Entry 7SH4 (X-ray diffraction, 2.00 A resolution); this record covers chains A and B.

# Chain A
Name: T-cell surface glycoprotein CD1a
From: Homo sapiens
Reference sequence: P06126 (CD1A_HUMAN); residues 1-278 here correspond to UniProt positions 18-295 (UniProt number = residue number + 17)
Chain sequence (285 residues; numbered 1 to 285; the number before each row is that of its first residue):
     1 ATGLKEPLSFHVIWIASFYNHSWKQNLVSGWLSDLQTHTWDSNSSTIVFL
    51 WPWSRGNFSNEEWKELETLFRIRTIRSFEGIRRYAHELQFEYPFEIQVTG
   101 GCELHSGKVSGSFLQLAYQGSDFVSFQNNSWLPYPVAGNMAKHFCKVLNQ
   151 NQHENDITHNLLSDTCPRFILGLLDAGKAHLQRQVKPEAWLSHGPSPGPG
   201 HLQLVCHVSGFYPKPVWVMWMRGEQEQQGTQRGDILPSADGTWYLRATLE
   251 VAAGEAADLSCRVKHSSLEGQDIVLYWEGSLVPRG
Disordered / not traced: 1-8, 106-110
Differences from the reference sequence: conflict T2 (Asp19 in P06126), I13 (Thr30 in P06126), W51 (Cys68 in P06126); expression tag (279-285)
Curated features (UniProtKB/Swiss-Prot):
  - binding site (a D-galactosylceramide): R73 to S77, E154, T158
  - glycosylation (N-linked (GlcNAc...) asparagine): N20, N43, N57, N128
Cystine bridges: C102-C166, C206-C261
Glycans and other covalent adducts: N-acetylglucosamine (NAG) linked to N57
Ligand contacts: MW9 ((21R,24R,27S)-24,27,28-trihydroxy-18,24-dioxo-19,23,25-trioxa-24lambda~5~-phosphaoctacosan-21-yl (9Z)-octadec-9-enoate): F10, V12, W14, A16, N26, V28, S29, G30, H38, T39, W40, I47, W63, F70, R73, T74, R76, S77, F78, G80, I81, I96, V98, G100, G101, L114, L116, W131, F144, V147, L148, Q150, E154, T158, L161, L162, T165, C166, F169
What the authors report for this chain:
  - binding site for MW9: W14, R73, R76

# Chain B
Name: Beta-2-microglobulin
From: Homo sapiens
Reference sequence: P61769 (B2MG_HUMAN); residues 2-100 here correspond to UniProt positions 21-119 (UniProt number = residue number + 19)
Chain sequence (108 residues; each row starts with the number of its first residue):
     1 GIQRTPKIQVYSRHPAENGKSNFLNCYVSGFHPSDIEVDLLKNGERIEKV
    51 EHSDLSFSKDWSFYLLYYTEFTPTEKDEYACRVNHVTLSQPKIVKWDRDM
   101 GSLVPRGS
Disordered / not traced: 1, 108
Differences from the reference sequence: expression tag (1, 101-108)
Curated features (UniProtKB/Swiss-Prot):
  - modified residue: Q3 (Pyrrolidone carboxylic acid)
  - glycosylation: I2 (N-linked (Glc) (glycation) isoleucine), K20 (N-linked (Glc) (glycation) lysine), K42 (N-linked (Glc) (glycation) lysine), K49 (N-linked (Glc) (glycation) lysine), K59 (N-linked (Glc) (glycation) lysine), K92 (N-linked (Glc) (glycation) lysine), K95 (N-linked (Glc) (glycation) lysine)
Cystine bridges: C26-C81

# How chain A and chain B interact
Contacting residue pairs (63; chain A residue first):
  I13(A) - S56(B)
  I13(A) - F57(B)  hydrophobic
  W14(A) - F57(B)
  I15(A) - L55(B)  hydrophobic
  I15(A) - F57(B)  hydrophobic
  I15(A) - F63(B)  hydrophobic
  S17(A) - S34(B)
  Y19(A) - D35(B)
  L27(A) - L55(B)  hydrophobic
  W31(A) - S56(B)
  Q36(A) - D54(B)  hydrogen bond
  T39(A) - D54(B)  hydrogen bond
  E95(A) - H32(B)
  E95(A) - P33(B)
  E95(A) - S34(B)  hydrogen bond
  E95(A) - F63(B)
  Q97(A) - H32(B)  hydrogen bond
  Q97(A) - F57(B)
  Q97(A) - W61(B)  hydrogen bond (side chain-backbone)
  Q97(A) - F63(B)
  V98(A) - F57(B)
  T99(A) - W61(B)
  Q115(A) - W61(B)
  A117(A) - W61(B)  hydrophobic
  Q119(A) - H32(B)
  G120(A) - R4(B)  hydrogen bond (backbone-side chain)
  G120(A) - H32(B)
  G120(A) - D60(B)
  G120(A) - W61(B)
  D122(A) - W61(B)  hydrogen bond
  E188(A) - R13(B)  salt bridge
  E188(A) - H14(B)  salt bridge
  E188(A) - P15(B)
  W190(A) - S12(B)
  W190(A) - R13(B)
  W190(A) - H14(B)
  W190(A) - P15(B)
  S192(A) - D99(B)
  H193(A) - D99(B)  salt bridge
  S209(A) - R13(B)  hydrogen bond (side chain-backbone)
  G210(A) - R13(B)
  D234(A) - K7(B)  salt bridge
  D234(A) - Q9(B)  hydrogen bond
  L236(A) - Q9(B)
  L236(A) - Y11(B)  hydrophobic
  L236(A) - Y27(B)  hydrophobic
  P237(A) - Y11(B)  hydrogen bond (backbone-side chain)
  P237(A) - Y27(B)  hydrophobic
  P237(A) - L66(B)
  S238(A) - R13(B)
  S238(A) - N25(B)
  S238(A) - L66(B)
  A239(A) - L66(B)
  A239(A) - Y68(B)
  D240(A) - R13(B)  salt bridge
  T242(A) - R13(B)  hydrogen bond
  Y244(A) - Y11(B)
  Y244(A) - S12(B)
  R246(A) - V10(B)  hydrogen bond (side chain-backbone)
  R246(A) - Y11(B)
  S280(A) - S102(B)
  L281(A) - D99(B)
  P283(A) - S102(B)
Also at the interface, not in a pair above, chain A (39 interface residues in all): L116, S121, P195
Also at the interface, not in a pair above, chain B (29 interface residues in all): I2, Y64, D97

# Overview
The interface between chain A and chain B involves 39 residues on one side and 29 on the other, with 12
hydrogen bonds and 5 salt bridges. Polar contacts include E188(A)-R13(B), E188(A)-H14(B) and H193(A)-D99(B).
Bound to chain A: compound MW9. From the paper: a binding site for MW9 at W14(A), R73(A) and R76(A).
Chain A is T-cell surface glycoprotein CD1a and chain B is Beta-2-microglobulin, both from Homo sapiens; the
structure, CD1a-phosphatidylglycerol binary structure, was determined by X-ray diffraction.
